4M4W - chains A and G of the 15 polymer chains in the assembly; structure by X-ray diffraction, 6.10 A resolution (low resolution: residue-level contacts below are approximate; hydrogen-bond / salt-bridge calls are withheld).

Chain A:
Name: Replicative helicase
From: Geobacillus stearothermophilus
UniProtKB: Q9X4C9 (Q9X4C9_GEOSE); residues 1-454 here = UniProt positions 1-454
Sequence (454 residues; each row starts with the number of its first residue):
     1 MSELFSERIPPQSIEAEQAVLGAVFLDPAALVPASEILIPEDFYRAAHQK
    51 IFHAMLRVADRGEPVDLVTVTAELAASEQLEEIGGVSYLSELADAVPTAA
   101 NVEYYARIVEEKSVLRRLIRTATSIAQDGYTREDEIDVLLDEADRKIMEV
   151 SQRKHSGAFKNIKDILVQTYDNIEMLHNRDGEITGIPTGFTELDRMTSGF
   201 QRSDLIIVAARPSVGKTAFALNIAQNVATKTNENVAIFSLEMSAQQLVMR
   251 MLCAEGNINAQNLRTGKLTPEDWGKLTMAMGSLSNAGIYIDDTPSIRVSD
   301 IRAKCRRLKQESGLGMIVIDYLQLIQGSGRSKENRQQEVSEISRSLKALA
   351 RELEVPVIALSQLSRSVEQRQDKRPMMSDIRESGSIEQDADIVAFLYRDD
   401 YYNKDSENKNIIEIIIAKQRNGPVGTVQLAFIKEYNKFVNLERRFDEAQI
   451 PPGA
Unresolved in the structure: 1-14, 150-182, 327-337, 364-373, 398-412, 442-454
Swiss-Prot annotation at these positions:
  - region: Lys163 to Leu176 (Linker helix)
  - active site: Glu241 (Nucleophile)
  - binding site (ATP): Ser213, Gly215, Lys216, Thr217, Ala218, Arg250, Gln362, Lys418, Gln419, Arg420
  - binding site (ssDNA): Arg381, Glu382, Gly384
  - site: Gln362 (Gamma-phosphate sensor)
  - mutagenesis: Lys216 (K216A: Loss of helicase activity, reduced ATPase activity, still forms homohexamers, ATPase not activated by DnaG primase, still interacts with DnaG, almost complete loss of ssDNA-binding), Thr217 (T217A: Loss of helicase and ATPase activity, still interacts with DnaG, complete loss of ssDNA-binding. No longer forms a complex with DNA clamp loader subunit tau), Glu241 (E241A: Loss of helicase activity, reduced ATPase activity, ATPase partially activated by DnaG primase, 4-fold decreased ssDNA-binding), Asp320 (D320A/N: Loss of helicase and ATPase activity, still interacts with DnaG, 4- to 15-fold decreased ssDNA-binding), Gln362 (Q362A: Partial loss of helicase and ATPase activities, ATPase and helicase partially activated by DnaG primase, wild-type ss- and dsDNA binding ...)

Chain G:
Name: DNA primase
From: Geobacillus stearothermophilus
Notes: fragment: Helicase Binding Domain
UniProtKB: Q9X4D0 (PRIM_GEOSE); residue numbers follow UniProt; this construct covers 455-597
Sequence (143 residues; numbered 455 to 597; the number before each row is that of its first residue):
   455 KLLPAFQNAERLLLAHMMRSRDVALVVQERIGGRFNIEEHRALAAYIYAF
   505 YEEGHEADPGALISRIPGELQPLASELSLLLIADDVSEQELEDYIRHVLN
   555 RPKWLMLKVKEQEKTEAERRKDFLTAARIAKEMIEMKKMLSSS
Unresolved in the structure: 455, 594-597
Construct notes: conflict Glu530 (Asp in Q9X4D0), Leu531 (Val in Q9X4D0)
Modified positions: Mse471, Mse472, Mse560, Mse587, Mse590, Mse593 (selenomethionine; parent Met)

How chain A and chain G interact:
Pairs across the interface (14; chain A residue first):
  Asp66(A) - Lys585(G)
  Leu67(A) - Ala581(G)
  Leu67(A) - Ala584(G)
  Leu67(A) - Lys585(G)
  Thr71(A) - Ala581(G)
  Val86(A) - Glu572(G)
  Ser87(A) - Glu572(G)
  Ser90(A) - Lys568(G)
  Glu91(A) - Glu565(G)
  Ala93(A) - Lys591(G)
  Asp94(A) - Glu565(G)
  Asp94(A) - Lys568(G)
  Asp94(A) - Lys591(G)
  Gln310(A) - Glu542(G)
Other interface residues (no listed pair), chain A (12 interface residues in all): Val68, Leu80
Other interface residues (no listed pair), chain G (11 interface residues in all): Lys575, Phe577, Arg582

Summary:
12 residues of chain A and 11 residues of chain G are in contact. UniProt lists active-site residue Glu241(A),
10 ATP-binding residues, 3 ssDNA-binding residues and 5 mutagenesis sites on chain A.
Here chain A is Replicative helicase and chain G is DNA primase, both from Geobacillus stearothermophilus.
Entry 4M4W (Mechanistic implications for the bacterial primosome assembly of the structure of a
helicase-helicase loader complex) was determined by X-ray diffraction.
